6VII - chains B and A; structure by X-ray diffraction, 2.00 A resolution.

[Chain B (and A)]
Molecule: Rab-like protein 3
Organism: Mus musculus
Notes: chain A of this document is another copy of the same molecule, construct and numbering; everything in this record applies to it too
Reference sequence: Q9D4V7 (RABL3_MOUSE); residue numbers follow UniProt; this construct covers 2-216
Chain sequence (245 residues; numbered -28 to 216; the number before each row is that of its first residue; numbers below 1 keep their minus sign (Met-28 is residue -28)):
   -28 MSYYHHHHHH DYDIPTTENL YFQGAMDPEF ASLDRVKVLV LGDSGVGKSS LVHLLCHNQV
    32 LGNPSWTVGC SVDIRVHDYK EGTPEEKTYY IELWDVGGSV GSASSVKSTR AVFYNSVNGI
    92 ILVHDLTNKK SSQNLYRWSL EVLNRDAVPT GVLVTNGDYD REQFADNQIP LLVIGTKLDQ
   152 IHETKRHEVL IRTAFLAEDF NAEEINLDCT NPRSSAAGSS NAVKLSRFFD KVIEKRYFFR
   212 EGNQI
Not modelled in the structure: -28 to 3, 72-77, 117-127, 211-216 (chain A: -28 to 1, 75-77, 118-138, 209-216)
Differences from the reference sequence: initiating methionine (-28); expression tag (-27 to 1)
Bound ions: Mg2+: Ser20, Thr38 (together with GTP-gamma-S)
Ligand contacts: GTP-gamma-S (GSP; 5'-guanosine-diphosphate-monothiophosphate): Asp14, Ser15, Gly16, Val17, Gly18, Lys19, Ser20, Ser21, Pro35, Ser36, Trp37, Thr38, Thr147, Lys148, Asp150, Gln151, Leu178, Asp179, Cys180, Thr181
Swiss-Prot annotation at these positions:
  - binding site (GTP): Gly16 to Ser21, Lys148 to Asp150, Asp179, Cys180
  - mutagenesis: Val43 to Arg46 (In xiamen; reduced Rabl3 expression, reduced interaction with Gpr89, reduced thermal stability, reduced frequency of CD3+ T cells, increased CD4+-to-CD8+ T cell ratio, higher CD44 expression in CD8+ ...)
From the paper describing this entry:
  - Mg2+ coordination: Ser20, Thr38
  - binding site for GTP-gamma-S: Asp179, Cys180
  - self-association interface (contacts with another copy of this molecule): Tyr61, Trp65, Phe84

[How chain B and chain A interact]
Contacting residue pairs (31):
  Arg6(B) - Arg6(A)
  Arg6(B) - Lys8(A)
  Arg6(B) - Glu63(A)  salt bridge
  Arg6(B) - Ser87(A)
  Lys8(B) - Arg6(A)
  Cys41(B) - Ser42(A)
  Cys41(B) - Val43(A)  hydrogen bond (backbone-backbone)
  Ser42(B) - Cys41(A)
  Val43(B) - Cys41(A)  hydrogen bond (backbone-backbone)
  Val43(B) - Val43(A)  hydrophobic
  Val43(B) - Trp65(A)  hydrophobic
  Val43(B) - Phe84(A)
  Asp44(B) - Phe84(A)
  Ile45(B) - Val83(A)
  Ile45(B) - Phe84(A)  hydrophobic
  Tyr61(B) - Val83(A)
  Tyr61(B) - Asn86(A)
  Glu63(B) - Arg6(A)  salt bridge
  Glu63(B) - Trp65(A)
  Trp65(B) - Arg6(A)
  Trp65(B) - Val43(A)  hydrophobic
  Trp65(B) - Glu63(A)
  Val83(B) - Ile45(A)
  Val83(B) - Tyr61(A)
  Phe84(B) - Val43(A)
  Phe84(B) - Asp44(A)
  Phe84(B) - Ile45(A)  hydrophobic
  Asn86(B) - Ser3(A)  hydrogen bond (side chain-backbone)
  Asn86(B) - Tyr61(A)
  Ser87(B) - Leu4(A)
  Ser87(B) - Arg6(A)
Other interface residues (no listed pair), chain B (16 interface residues in all): Ser36, Val47
Other interface residues (no listed pair), chain A (18 interface residues in all): Val39, Val47

[Summary]
16 residues of chain B face 18 of chain A across their interface; the contacts include 3 hydrogen bonds and 2
salt bridges. Polar pairs include Arg6(B)-Glu63(A), Asn86(B)-Ser3(A) and Cys41(B)-Val43(A). Ligands of chain
B: GTP-gamma-S. From the paper: a binding site for GTP-gamma-S at Asp179(B) and Cys180(B); Mg2+ coordination
by Ser20(B) and Thr38(B).
Chain B and chain A are both Rab-like protein 3 (Mus musculus); the structure, Crystal structure of mouse
RABL3 in complex with GTPgammaS, was determined by X-ray diffraction together with 6VIH and 6VIK from the same
study.
